PDB entry 5ZKL | X-ray diffraction, 1.95 A resolution | chains A and B

[Chain A]
Molecule: SP_0782
From: Streptococcus pneumoniae R6
UniProtKB: Q8DQG2 (Q8DQG2_STRR6); residues 7-79 here = UniProt positions 7-79
Chain sequence (82 residues; numbered 6 to 87; the number before each row is that of its first residue):
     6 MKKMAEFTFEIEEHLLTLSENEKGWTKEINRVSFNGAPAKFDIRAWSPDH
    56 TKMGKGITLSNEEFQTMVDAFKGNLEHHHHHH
Not modelled in the structure: 6-10, 77-87
Sequence notes: expression tag (6, 80-87)
What the authors report for this chain:
  - binding site for the 12-nt DNA strand (chain B): Glu-11, Phe-12, Asn-26, Lys-28, Trp-30, Phe-39, Asn-40, Met-58, Lys-60, Gly-61, Thr-63
  - mutagenesis - W30A (4.12 x 10-5 M): decreased binding to dT19G1

[Chain B]
Molecule: 12-nt DNA strand
Sequence (12 nucleotides; row label = number of the first residue in the row):
     1 TTTTTTTTTTTT
Not modelled in the structure: 6-12

[Chain A / chain B interface]
Contacting residue pairs (21):
  Phe-12(A) / DT3(B)  base contact
  Phe-12(A) / DT4(B)  stacking on the base
  Asn-26(A) / DT1(B)  base contact
  Asn-26(A) / DT2(B)  hydrogen bond to the base
  Glu-27(A) / DT1(B)  base contact
  Lys-28(A) / DT1(B)  base contact
  Lys-28(A) / DT2(B)  base contact
  Trp-30(A) / DT2(B)  stacking on the base
  Phe-39(A) / DT4(B)  sugar contact
  Asn-40(A) / DT4(B)  hydrogen bond to the base
  Arg-49(A) / DT4(B)  salt bridge to the phosphate
  Ala-50(A) / DT2(B)  base contact
  Met-58(A) / DT2(B)  phosphate contact
  Met-58(A) / DT3(B)  sugar contact
  Met-58(A) / DT4(B)  sugar contact
  Gly-59(A) / DT2(B)  base contact
  Gly-59(A) / DT3(B)  sugar contact
  Lys-60(A) / DT1(B)  hydrogen bond to the base
  Lys-60(A) / DT2(B)  hydrogen bond to the base
  Thr-63(A) / DT4(B)  phosphate contact
  Thr-63(A) / DT5(B)  hydrogen bond to the phosphate

[Summary]
The interface between chain A and chain B involves 13 residues on one side and 5 on the other; the contacts
include 5 hydrogen bonds, 1 salt bridge and 2 aromatic stacking contacts. Polar contacts include
Asn-26(A)/DT2(B), Asn-40(A)/DT4(B) and Lys-60(A)/DT1(B). The paper reports a binding site for the 12-nt DNA
strand (chain B) at Glu-11(A), Phe-12(A) and Asn-26(A) among others; W30A of chain A reduces binding to
dT19G1.
Here chain A is SP_0782 (Streptococcus pneumoniae R6) and chain B is a 12-nt DNA strand. Entry 5ZKL (Crystal
structure of Streptococcus pneumoniae SP_0782 (residues 7-79) in complex with single-stranded DNA dT12) was
determined by X-ray diffraction together with 6JIP, 6JIQ and 5ZKM from the same study.
